5D5V - chains B and C of the 4 polymer chains in the assembly; structure by X-ray diffraction, 2.55 A resolution.

== Chain B ==
Molecule: Heat shock factor protein 1
From: Homo sapiens
Notes: fragment: dna binding domain
Reference sequence: Q00613 (HSF1_HUMAN); residue numbers follow UniProt; this construct covers 1-120
Sequence (131 residues; row label = number of the first residue in the row; numbers below 1 keep their minus sign (Gly-10 is residue -10)):
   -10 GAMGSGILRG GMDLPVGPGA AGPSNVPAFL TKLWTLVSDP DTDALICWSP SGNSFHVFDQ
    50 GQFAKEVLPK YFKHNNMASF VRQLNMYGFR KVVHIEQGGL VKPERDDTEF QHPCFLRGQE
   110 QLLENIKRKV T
Unresolved in the structure: -10 to 13, 84-94
Construct notes: expression tag (-10 to 0)
Metal / ion sites: Mg2+: Leu25, Val26, Asp28, Thr31, Asp32, Ile35
Swiss-Prot annotation at these positions:
  - modified residue: Met1 (N-acetylmethionine), Lys80 (N6-acetyllysine), Lys91 (N6-acetyllysine), Lys118 (N6-acetyllysine)
  - cross-link: Lys91 (Glycyl lysine isopeptide (Lys-Gly) (interchain with G-Cter in SUMO2))

== Chain C ==
Molecule: 12-nt DNA strand
Sequence (12 nucleotides; numbered 1 to 12; the number before each row is that of its first residue):
     1 CATTCCATTC CG

== Chain B / chain C interface ==
Residue-residue contacts (15; chain B residue first):
  Ala17(B) - DA2(C)  phosphate contact
  Phe18(B) - DA2(C)  hydrogen bond to the phosphate
  Phe61(B) - DT3(C)  phosphate contact
  Lys62(B) - DT3(C)  hydrogen bond to the phosphate
  His63(B) - DT3(C)  salt bridge to the phosphate
  His63(B) - DT4(C)  phosphate contact
  Asn65(B) - DT4(C)  hydrogen bond to the phosphate
  Ser68(B) - DT3(C)  sugar contact
  Ser68(B) - DT4(C)  hydrogen bond to the phosphate
  Arg71(B) - DT4(C)  base contact
  Arg71(B) - DC5(C)  base contact
  Gln72(B) - DA2(C)  hydrogen bond to the phosphate
  Gln72(B) - DT3(C)  base contact
  Tyr76(B) - DA2(C)  hydrogen bond to the phosphate
  Arg117(B) - DA2(C)  base contact
Also at the interface, not in a pair above, chain B (13 interface residues in all): Pro16, Met75
Also at the interface, not in a pair above, chain C (5 interface residues in all): DC1

== In short ==
Chain B and chain C form an interface of 13 and 5 residues respectively, with 6 hydrogen bonds and 1 salt
bridge. Polar pairs include Phe18(B)-DA2(C), Lys62(B)-DT3(C) and Asn65(B)-DT4(C). The Mg2+ site is built by
Leu25(B), Val26(B), Asp28(B), Thr31(B), Asp32(B) and Ile35(B).
Here chain B is Heat shock factor protein 1 (Homo sapiens) and chain C is a 12-nt DNA strand. Entry 5D5V
(Crystal structure of human Hsf1 with Satellite III repeat DNA) was determined by X-ray diffraction (same
publication as 5D5U, 5D5W and 5D5X).
